7CFX - chains C and K; structure by X-ray diffraction, 2.50 A resolution.

# Chain C
Protein: Methanol dehydrogenase protein, large subunit
Source organism: Methylococcus capsulatus (strain ATCC 33009 / NCIMB 11132 / Bath)
Reference sequence: Q60AR6 (Q60AR6_METCA); numbering as in UniProt (aligned over 29-601)
Sequence (573 residues; each row starts with the number of its first residue):
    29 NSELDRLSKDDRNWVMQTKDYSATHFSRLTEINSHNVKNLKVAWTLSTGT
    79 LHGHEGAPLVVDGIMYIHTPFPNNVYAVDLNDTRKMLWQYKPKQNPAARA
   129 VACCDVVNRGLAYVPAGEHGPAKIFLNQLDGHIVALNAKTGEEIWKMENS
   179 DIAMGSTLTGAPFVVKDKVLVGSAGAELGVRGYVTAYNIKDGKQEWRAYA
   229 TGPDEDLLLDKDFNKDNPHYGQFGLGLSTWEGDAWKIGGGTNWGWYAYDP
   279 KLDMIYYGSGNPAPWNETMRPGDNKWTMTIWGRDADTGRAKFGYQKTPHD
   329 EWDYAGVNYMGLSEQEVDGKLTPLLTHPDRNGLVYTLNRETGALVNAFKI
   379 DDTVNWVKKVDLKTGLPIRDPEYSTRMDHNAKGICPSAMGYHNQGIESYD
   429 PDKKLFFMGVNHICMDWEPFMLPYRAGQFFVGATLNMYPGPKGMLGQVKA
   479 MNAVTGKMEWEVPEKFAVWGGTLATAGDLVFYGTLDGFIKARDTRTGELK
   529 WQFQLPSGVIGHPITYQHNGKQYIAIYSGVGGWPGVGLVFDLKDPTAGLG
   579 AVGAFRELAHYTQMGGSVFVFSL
Cystine bridges: Cys131-Cys132, Cys413-Cys442
Bound ions: Ca2+: Glu205, Asn289, Asp331 (together with pyrroloquinoline quinone)
Small-molecule neighbours: pyrroloquinoline quinone (PQQ): Glu83, Cys131, Cys132, Val135, Arg137, Thr187, Ala202, Gly203, Ala204, Glu205, Thr269, Trp271, Asn289, Asp331, Ala333, Arg358, Asn421, Gln422, Trp497, Gly560, Trp561, Pro562

# Chain K
Protein: Methanol dehydrogenase [cytochrome c] subunit 2
Source organism: Methylococcus capsulatus (strain ATCC 33009 / NCIMB 11132 / Bath)
Notes: EC 1.1.2.7
Reference sequence: Q60AR3 (Q60AR3_METCA); residue numbers follow UniProt; this construct covers 23-94
Sequence (72 residues; numbered 23 to 94; the number before each row is that of its first residue):
    23 YDGTHCKAPGNCWEPKPGYPDKVAGSKYDPKHDPNELNKQAESIKAMEAR
    73 NQKRVENYAKTGKFVYKVEDIK
Unresolved in the structure: 94
Cystine bridges: Cys28-Cys34

# How chain C and chain K interact
Contacting residue pairs (88):
  His160(C) with Tyr88(K), hydrogen bond
  Ile172(C) with Phe86(K)
  Trp173(C) with Phe86(K), hydrophobic
  Lys174(C) with Arg76(K); Phe86(K); Tyr88(K)
  Met175(C) with Asn73(K); Val77(K), hydrophobic; Phe86(K), hydrophobic
  Glu176(C) with Met69(K); Arg72(K), salt bridge; Asn73(K), hydrogen bond (backbone-side chain); Arg76(K), salt bridge; Tyr88(K)
  Asn177(C) with Met69(K)
  Ser178(C) with Met69(K)
  Asp179(C) with Ser65(K), hydrogen bond; Met69(K)
  Met182(C) with Lys61(K); Gln62(K); Ser65(K)
  Gly207(C) with Gln62(K), hydrogen bond (backbone-side chain)
  Val208(C) with Gln62(K)
  Arg209(C) with Gln62(K), hydrogen bond (backbone-side chain)
  Tyr211(C) with Ile66(K), hydrophobic; Met69(K)
  Lys218(C) with Tyr80(K)
  Asp219(C) with Val77(K)
  Gln222(C) with Glu70(K), hydrogen bond
  Arg225(C) with Ile66(K); Glu70(K), salt bridge
  Tyr227(C) with Ile66(K)
  Pro246(C) with Pro31(K)
  His247(C) with Gly32(K)
  Tyr248(C) with Gly32(K)
  Gly249(C) with Pro31(K); Gly32(K)
  Leu253(C) with Pro31(K)
  Ser256(C) with Asn33(K)
  Thr257(C) with Gly32(K)
  Glu259(C) with Lys44(K); Val45(K), hydrogen bond (side chain-backbone); Ala46(K), hydrogen bond (side chain-backbone)
  Asp261(C) with Leu59(K)
  Lys264(C) with Asn60(K), hydrogen bond; Gln62(K), hydrogen bond (backbone-side chain)
  Ile265(C) with His54(K); Leu59(K), hydrophobic; Gln62(K)
  Glu295(C) with Lys38(K), salt bridge
  Thr296(C) with Val45(K); Tyr50(K)
  Met297(C) with Pro52(K)
  Pro299(C) with Trp35(K), hydrophobic; Val45(K)
  Gly300(C) with Trp35(K)
  Asp301(C) with Gly32(K); Asn33(K); Cys34(K), hydrogen bond (side chain-backbone); Trp35(K), hydrogen bond (side chain-backbone)
  Lys303(C) with Gly32(K), hydrogen bond (side chain-backbone)
  His327(C) with Tyr23(K); Trp35(K)
  Glu329(C) with Tyr23(K); Lys38(K), salt bridge
  Leu394(C) with Gly25(K); Cys28(K), hydrophobic; Cys34(K), hydrophobic
  Pro395(C) with Asp24(K)
  Ile396(C) with Asp24(K); Thr26(K)
  Arg397(C) with Tyr23(K), hydrogen bond; Asp24(K), hydrogen bond (backbone-backbone); Gly25(K)
  Ser402(C) with Lys38(K)
  Thr403(C) with Lys38(K)
  Arg404(C) with Lys38(K); Tyr41(K), hydrogen bond
  Met405(C) with Tyr41(K), hydrogen bond (backbone-side chain); Tyr50(K), hydrophobic
  Asp406(C) with Tyr50(K), hydrogen bond
  Met449(C) with Tyr50(K); Asp51(K)
  Tyr452(C) with Glu58(K); Gln62(K)
  Arg453(C) with Glu58(K)
  Ala454(C) with Glu58(K), hydrogen bond (backbone-side chain)
  Phe458(C) with His54(K)
Other interface residues (no listed pair), chain C (58 interface residues in all): Glu171, Gly220, Lys221, Pro326, His407

# Overview
The interface between chain C and chain K involves 58 residues on one side and 35 on the other; the contacts
include 19 hydrogen bonds and 5 salt bridges. Polar pairs include Glu176(C)-Arg72(K), Glu176(C)-Arg76(K) and
Arg225(C)-Glu70(K). Bound to chain C: pyrroloquinoline quinone.
Here chain C is Methanol dehydrogenase protein, large subunit and chain K is Methanol dehydrogenase
[cytochrome c] subunit 2, both from Methylococcus capsulatus (strain ATCC 33009 / NCIMB 11132 / Bath). Entry
7CFX (NAD-soaked Holo-methanol dehydrogenase (MDH) from Methylococcus capsulatus (Bath)) was determined by
X-ray diffraction (same publication as 7CED and 7CDL).
